Entry 5ZU2 (X-ray diffraction, 2.44 A resolution); this record covers chain A.

[Chain A]
Molecule: formate oxidase
From: Aspergillus oryzae (strain ATCC 42149 / RIB 40)
UniProtKB: Q2UD26 (Q2UD26_ASPOR); residue numbers follow UniProt; this construct covers 2-578
Amino-acid sequence (577 residues; each row starts with the number of its first residue):
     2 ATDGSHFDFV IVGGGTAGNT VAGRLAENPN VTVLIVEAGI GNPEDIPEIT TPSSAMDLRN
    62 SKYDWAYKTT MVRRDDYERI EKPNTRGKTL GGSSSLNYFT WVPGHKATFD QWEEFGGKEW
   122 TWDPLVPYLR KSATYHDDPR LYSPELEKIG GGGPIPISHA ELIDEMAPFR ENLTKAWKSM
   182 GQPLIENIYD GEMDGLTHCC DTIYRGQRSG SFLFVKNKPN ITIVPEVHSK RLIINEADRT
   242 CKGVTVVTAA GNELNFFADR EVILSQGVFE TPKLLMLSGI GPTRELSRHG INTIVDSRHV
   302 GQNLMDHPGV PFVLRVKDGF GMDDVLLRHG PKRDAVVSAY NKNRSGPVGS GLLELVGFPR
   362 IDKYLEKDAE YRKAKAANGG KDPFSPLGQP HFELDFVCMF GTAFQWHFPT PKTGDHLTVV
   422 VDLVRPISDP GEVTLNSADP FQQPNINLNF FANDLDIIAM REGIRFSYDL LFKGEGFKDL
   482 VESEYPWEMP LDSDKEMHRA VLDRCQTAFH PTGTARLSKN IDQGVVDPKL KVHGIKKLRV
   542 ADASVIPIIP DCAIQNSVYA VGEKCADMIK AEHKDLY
Differences from the reference sequence: engineered mutation A554 (Arg in Q2UD26)
Residues lining bound ligands: FAD (flavin-adenine dinucleotide): G14, G15, G16, T17, A18, G19, E38, A39, W66, T86, R87, G88, K89, T90, G92, G93, S94, S95, L97, N98, Y99, F100, T101, V228, H229, S230, S266, Q267, G268, E271, F510, H511, D543, A544, A554, I555, Q556, N557, V559

[Overview]
Bound to chain A: flavin-adenine dinucleotide.
Chain A is formate oxidase (Aspergillus oryzae (strain ATCC 42149 / RIB 40)); the structure, Effect of
mutation (R554A) on FAD modification in Aspergillus oryzae RIB40formate oxidase, was determined by X-ray
diffraction (same publication as 5ZU3).
